4UNO - chains A and B of the 3 polymer chains in the assembly; structure by X-ray diffraction, 1.95 A resolution.

[Chain A]
Name: Ets translocation variant 5
Organism: Homo sapiens
Notes: fragment: ets domain, residues 365-462
Reference sequence: P41161 (ETV5_HUMAN); residue numbers follow UniProt; this construct covers 365-462
Sequence (100 residues; each row starts with the number of its first residue):
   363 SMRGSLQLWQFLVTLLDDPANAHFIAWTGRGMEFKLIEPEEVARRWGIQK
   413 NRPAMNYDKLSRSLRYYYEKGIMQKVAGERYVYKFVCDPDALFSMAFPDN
Not modelled in the structure: 363-366, 462
Cystine bridges: Cys449 forms a disulfide with the same residue of a neighbouring copy of this chain
Construct notes: expression tag (363-364)
Metal / ion sites: Ca2+ site 1 near Gly440 (its only coordinating residue here); Ca2+ site 2 near Asp452 (its only coordinating residue here)
UniProt features mapped onto this chain:
  - DNA-binding region: Leu368 to Val448 (ETS)
What the authors report for this chain:
  - self-association interface (contacts with another copy of this molecule); pairs are residue here / residue on that copy: Cys449-Cys449

[Chain B]
Molecule: 10-nt DNA strand
Sequence (10 nucleotides; row label = number of the first residue in the row):
     1 ACCGGAAGTG

[Chain A / chain B interface]
Pairs across the interface (14; chain A residue first):
  Tyr419(A) - DC2(B)  hydrogen bond to the phosphate
  Arg424(A) - DG4(B)  hydrogen bond to the base
  Arg424(A) - DG5(B)  hydrogen bond to the base
  Arg427(A) - DC3(B)  base contact
  Arg427(A) - DG4(B)  hydrogen bond to the base
  Tyr428(A) - DA6(B)  hydrogen bond to the base
  Tyr428(A) - DA7(B)  base contact
  Tyr430(A) - DC3(B)  hydrogen bond to the phosphate
  Tyr430(A) - DG4(B)  phosphate contact
  Lys437(A) - DC2(B)  salt bridge to the phosphate
  Lys437(A) - DC3(B)  phosphate contact
  Glu441(A) - DC2(B)  phosphate contact
  Arg442(A) - DC2(B)  phosphate contact
  Tyr443(A) - DC2(B)  hydrogen bond to the phosphate
Other interface residues (no listed pair), chain A (12 interface residues in all): Asp420, Glu431, Tyr445
Other interface residues (no listed pair), chain B (7 interface residues in all): DA1

[Overview]
12 residues of chain A face 7 of chain B across their interface, with 7 hydrogen bonds and 1 salt bridge.
Polar pairs include Arg424(A)-DG4(B), Arg424(A)-DG5(B) and Arg427(A)-DG4(B). From UniProt: a DNA-binding
region on chain A. From the paper: a self-association interface involving Cys449(A).
Here chain A is Ets translocation variant 5 (Homo sapiens) and chain B is a 10-nt DNA strand. Entry 4UNO
(Crystal structure of the ETS domain of human ETV5 in complex with DNA) was determined by X-ray diffraction,
deposited together with 3ZP5, 4BNC and 4UUV.
